Entry 1OZQ (X-ray diffraction, 1.90 A resolution); this record covers chain A.

== Chain A ==
Molecule: Queuine tRNA-ribosyltransferase
From: Zymomonas mobilis
Notes: EC 2.4.2.29
UniProtKB: P28720 (TGT_ZYMMO); residues 2-386 here correspond to UniProt positions 1-385 (UniProt number = residue number - 1)
Chain sequence (386 residues; each row starts with the number of its first residue):
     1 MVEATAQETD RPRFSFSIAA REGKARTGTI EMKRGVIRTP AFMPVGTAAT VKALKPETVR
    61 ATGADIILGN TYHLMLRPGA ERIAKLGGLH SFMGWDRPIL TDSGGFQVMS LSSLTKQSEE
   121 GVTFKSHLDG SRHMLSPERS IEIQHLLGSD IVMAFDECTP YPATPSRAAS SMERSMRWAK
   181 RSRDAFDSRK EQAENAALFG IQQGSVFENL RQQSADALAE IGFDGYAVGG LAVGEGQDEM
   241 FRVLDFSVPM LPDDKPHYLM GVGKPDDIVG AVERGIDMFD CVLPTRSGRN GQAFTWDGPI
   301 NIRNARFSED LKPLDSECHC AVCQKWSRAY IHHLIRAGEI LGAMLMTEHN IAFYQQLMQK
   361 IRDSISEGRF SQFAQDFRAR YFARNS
Not modelled in the structure: 1-10, 383-386
Differences from the reference sequence: cloning artifact (1); engineered mutation Phe-106 (Tyr105 in P28720)
Bound ions: Zn2+: Cys-318, Cys-320, Cys-323, His-349
Residues lining bound ligands: 7-deaza-7-aminomethyl-guanine (PRF): Ser-103, Phe-106, Asp-156, Cys-158, Ile-201, Gln-203, Gly-229, Gly-230, Leu-231, Ala-232, Val-233, Met-260, Gly-261

== Summary ==
Ligands of chain A: 7-deaza-7-aminomethyl-guanine. Cys-318, Cys-320, Cys-323 and His-349 coordinate Zn2+.
Chain A is Queuine tRNA-ribosyltransferase (Zymomonas mobilis); the structure, Crystal structure of the
mutated tRNA-guanine transglycosylase (tgt)y106f complexed with PREQ1, was determined by X-ray diffraction
(same publication as 1OZM, 1P0B, 1P0D and 1P0E).
